Entry 5VJ6 (electron microscopy, 11.50 A resolution (very low resolution: no residue pairs are listed; an interface is given only as per-side residue counts)); this record covers chains D and F of the 14 polymer chains in the assembly.

[Chain D (and F)]
Name: Envelope glycoprotein gp160
From: Human immunodeficiency virus 1
Notes: chain F of this document is another copy of the same molecule, construct and numbering; everything in this record applies to it too
UniProt: Q2N0S6 (Q2N0S6_9HIV1); the construct lacks a stretch of the UniProt sequence and is renumbered around it, so the offset changes along the chain: 31-141 = UniProt 30-140; 150-185 = UniProt 141-176; 187-309 = UniProt 186-308; 312-321 = UniProt 309-318; 2 more segments
Sequence (481 residues; numbered 31 to 513 plus 10 insertion-coded residues; 12 numbers in that range are skipped by the numbering (no residue carries them; nothing is unmodelled there); the number before each row is that of its first residue; a row labelled like 185A-185I holds insertion residues (185A, then the next letters in order)):
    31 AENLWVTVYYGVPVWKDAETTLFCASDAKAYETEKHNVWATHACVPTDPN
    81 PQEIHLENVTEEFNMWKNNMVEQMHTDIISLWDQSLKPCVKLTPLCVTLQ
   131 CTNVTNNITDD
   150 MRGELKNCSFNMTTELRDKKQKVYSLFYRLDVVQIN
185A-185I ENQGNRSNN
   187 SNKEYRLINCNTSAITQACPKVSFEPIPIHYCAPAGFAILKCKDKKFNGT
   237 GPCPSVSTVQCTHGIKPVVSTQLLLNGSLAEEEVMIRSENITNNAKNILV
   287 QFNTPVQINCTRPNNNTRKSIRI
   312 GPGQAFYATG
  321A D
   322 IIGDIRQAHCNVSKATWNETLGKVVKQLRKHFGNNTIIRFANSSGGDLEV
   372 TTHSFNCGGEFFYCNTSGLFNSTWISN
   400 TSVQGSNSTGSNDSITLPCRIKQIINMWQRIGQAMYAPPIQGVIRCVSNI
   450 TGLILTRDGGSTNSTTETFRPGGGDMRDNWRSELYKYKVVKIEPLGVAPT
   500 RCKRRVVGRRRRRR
Not modelled in the structure: 31-32, 150-151, 185A-185I, 400-410, 506-513
Disulfide bonds: Cys54-Cys74, Cys119-Cys205, Cys126-Cys196, Cys131-Cys157, Cys218-Cys247, Cys228-Cys239, Cys296-Cys331, Cys378-Cys445, Cys385-Cys418
Construct notes: engineered mutation Asn332 (Thr330 in Q2N0S6), Cys501 (Ala498 in Q2N0S6); expression tag (509-513)

[Interface between chain D and chain F]
At this resolution (12 A) residue pairs are not listed: 14 residues of chain D and 7 of chain F lie at the interface.

[Overview]
The interface between chain D and chain F involves 14 residues on one side and 7 on the other.
Chain D and chain F are both Envelope glycoprotein gp160 (Human immunodeficiency virus 1); the structure,
BG505 SOSIP.664 in complex with broadly neutralizing antibodies PG9 and 8ANC195, was determined by electron
microscopy together with 5VVF and 5VIY from the same study.
